Entry 6JM9 (electron microscopy, 7.30 A resolution (low resolution: residue-level contacts below are approximate; hydrogen-bond / salt-bridge calls are withheld)); this record covers chains J and H of the 11 polymer chains in the assembly.

[Chain J]
Molecule: DNA strand J
Source organism: synthetic construct
Sequence (123 nucleotides; each row starts with the number of its first residue; numbers below 1 keep their minus sign (DG-59 is residue -59)):
   -59 GCAGATTCTA CCAAAAGTGT ATTTGGAAAC TGCTCCATCA AAAGGCATGT TCAGCTGAAT
     1 TCAGCTGAAC ATGCCTTTTG ATGGAGCAGT TTCCAAATAC ACTTTTGGTA GAATCTGCAG
    61 GTG

[Chain H]
Name: Histone H2B 1.1
Source organism: Xenopus laevis
UniProt: P02281 (H2B11_XENLA); residues 30-122 here correspond to UniProt positions 34-126 (UniProt number = residue number + 4)
Amino-acid sequence (94 residues; each row starts with the number of its first residue):
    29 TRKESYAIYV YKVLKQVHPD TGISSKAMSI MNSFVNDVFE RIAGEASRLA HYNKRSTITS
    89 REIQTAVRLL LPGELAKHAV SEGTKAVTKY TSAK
Differences from the reference sequence: expression tag (29)

[How chain J and chain H interact]
Contacting residue pairs (11):
  DA-55(J) - Ser52(H)
  DA-55(J) - Ser53(H)
  DT-54(J) - Tyr39(H)
  DA-46(J) - Arg30(H)
  DA-45(J) - Glu32(H)
  DG-35(J) - Ser84(H)
  DG-35(J) - Thr85(H)
  DG-34(J) - Arg83(H)
  DG-34(J) - Ser84(H)
  DG-34(J) - Thr85(H)
  DG29(J) - Thr29(H)
Also at the interface, not in a pair above, chain J (8 interface residues in all): DA-33
Also at the interface, not in a pair above, chain H (12 interface residues in all): Gly50, Ile51, Lys82

[In short]
8 residues of chain J and 12 residues of chain H are in contact.
Chain J is DNA strand J (synthetic construct) and chain H is Histone H2B 1.1 (Xenopus laevis); the structure,
cryo-EM structure of DOT1L bound to unmodified nucleosome, was determined by electron microscopy.
